5G0O - chains A and B; structure by X-ray diffraction, 1.85 A resolution.

[Chain A (and B)]
Protein: Nitric oxide synthase, brain
From: Rattus norvegicus
Notes: EC 1.14.13.39; fragment: heme domain, residues 297-718; chain B of this document is another copy of the same molecule, construct and numbering; everything in this record applies to it too
Reference sequence: P29476 (NOS1_RAT); numbering as in UniProt (aligned over 297-718)
Chain sequence (422 residues; each row starts with the number of its first residue):
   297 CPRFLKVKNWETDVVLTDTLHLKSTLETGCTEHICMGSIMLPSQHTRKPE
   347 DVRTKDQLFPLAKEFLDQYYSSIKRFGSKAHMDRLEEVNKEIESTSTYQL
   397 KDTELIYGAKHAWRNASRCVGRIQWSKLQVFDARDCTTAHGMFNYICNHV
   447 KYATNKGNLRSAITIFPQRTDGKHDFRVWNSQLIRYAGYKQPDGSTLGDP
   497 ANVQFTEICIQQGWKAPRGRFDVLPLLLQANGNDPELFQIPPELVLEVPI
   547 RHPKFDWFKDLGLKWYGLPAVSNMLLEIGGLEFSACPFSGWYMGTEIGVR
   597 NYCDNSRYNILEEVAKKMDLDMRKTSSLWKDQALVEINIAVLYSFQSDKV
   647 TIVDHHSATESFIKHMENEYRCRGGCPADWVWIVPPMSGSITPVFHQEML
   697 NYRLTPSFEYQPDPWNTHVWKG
Disordered / not traced: 297-298, 339-349, 718 (chain B: 297-298, 339-347)
Sequence notes: engineered mutation Asn597 (Asp in P29476)
Ion coordination: Zn2+: Cys326, Cys331 (shared with Cys326(B), Cys331(B) of chain B); heme Fe near Cys415 (its only coordinating residue here)
Small-molecule neighbours:
  - tetrahydrobiopterin (H4B), molecule 1: Trp306, Trp676, Phe691, His692, Gln693, Glu694
  - tetrahydrobiopterin (H4B), molecule 2: Ser334, Met336, Arg596, Val677, Trp678
  - heme (HEM): Trp409, Ala412, Arg414, Cys415, Val416, Gly417, Leu424, Ser457, Met570, Phe584, Ser585, Gly586, Trp587, Met589, Glu592, Val649, Trp678, Phe704, Tyr706
  - W64 (4-methyl-6-(2-(5-(4-methylpiperazin-1-yl)pyridin-3-yl)ethyl)pyridin-2-amine): Gln478, Pro565, Val567, Asn569, Met570, Phe584, Ser585, Gly586, Trp587, Tyr588, Met589, Glu592, Tyr706
UniProt features mapped onto this chain:
  - binding site ((6R)-L-erythro-5,6,7,8-tetrahydrobiopterin): Ser334, Val677, Trp678, Phe691
  - binding site (heme b): Cys415, Tyr706
  - binding site (L-arginine): Gln478, Trp587, Tyr588, Glu592
  - mutagenesis: Tyr588 (Y588F: No decrease in nitric-oxide synthase activity; Y588H: 50% decrease of nitric-oxide synthase activity; Y588S: 30% decrease of nitric-oxide synthase activity)
What the authors report for this chain:
  - mutagenesis - D597N: decreased binding to W64
  - binding site for W64: Asn569
  - conformationally variable residues (side-chain flip): Gln478

[Chain A / chain B interface]
Residue-residue contacts (133):
  Leu301(A) with Ile330(B), hydrophobic
  Trp306(A) with Met336(B)
  Glu307(A) with Asn601(B), hydrogen bond; Ser602(B), hydrogen bond
  His317(A) with Ile330(B)
  Ser320(A) with His329(B)
  Thr321(A) with His329(B)
  Leu322(A) with Glu328(B)
  Glu323(A) with Glu328(B)
  Thr324(A) with Thr327(B), hydrogen bond (side chain-backbone); Glu328(B), hydrogen bond (backbone-backbone); His329(B); Ile330(B); Cys331(B)
  Cys326(A) with Cys326(B), hydrophobic; Thr327(B); Glu328(B), hydrogen bond (backbone-backbone); Cys331(B), hydrophobic
  Thr327(A) with Thr324(B), hydrogen bond (backbone-side chain); Cys326(B); Glu328(B)
  Glu328(A) with Glu323(B); Thr324(B), hydrogen bond (backbone-backbone); Cys326(B); Glu328(B)
  His329(A) with Ser320(B); Thr321(B); Thr324(B); Tyr698(B)
  Ile330(A) with Leu301(B), hydrophobic; Thr324(B); Leu696(B), hydrophobic; Asn697(B); Tyr698(B), hydrophobic
  Cys331(A) with Thr324(B); Cys326(B), hydrophobic; Cys331(B), hydrophobic; Leu696(B); Asn697(B), hydrogen bond (backbone-backbone)
  Met332(A) with Leu301(B), hydrophobic; Leu696(B), hydrophobic
  Gly333(A) with Cys331(B)
  Ser334(A) with Trp676(B); Glu694(B); Met695(B), hydrogen bond (side chain-backbone)
  Ile335(A) with Glu694(B); Met695(B)
  Met336(A) with Trp306(B); Glu694(B), hydrogen bond (backbone-side chain)
  Val595(A) with Ser686(B)
  Arg596(A) with Ser686(B); Phe691(B); His692(B)
  Asp600(A) with His692(B), salt bridge
  Asn601(A) with Glu307(B), hydrogen bond (backbone-side chain)
  Ser602(A) with Glu307(B), hydrogen bond
  Leu607(A) with Ile687(B), hydrophobic
  Lys620(A) with Gln642(B)
  Thr621(A) with Asp650(B), hydrogen bond; His652(B); Ser653(B), hydrogen bond
  Ser622(A) with Leu638(B); Gln642(B), hydrogen bond; Asp650(B)
  Ser623(A) with Ile635(B)
  Leu624(A) with Asn634(B); Ile635(B); Leu638(B), hydrophobic; His651(B)
  Lys626(A) with Ile687(B)
  Asp627(A) with Val631(B); His651(B), salt bridge; His652(B), salt bridge; Met683(B); Ser684(B), hydrogen bond
  Gln628(A) with Val631(B); Glu632(B), hydrogen bond; Ile635(B)
  Leu630(A) with Ile687(B), hydrophobic
  Val631(A) with Asp627(B); Gln628(B); Val631(B), hydrophobic
  Glu632(A) with Gln628(B), hydrogen bond
  Asn634(A) with Leu624(B)
  Ile635(A) with Ser623(B); Leu624(B); Gln628(B)
  Leu638(A) with Ser622(B); Leu624(B), hydrophobic
  Gln642(A) with Ser622(B), hydrogen bond
  Asp650(A) with Thr621(B), hydrogen bond; Ser622(B)
  His651(A) with Leu624(B); Asp627(B), salt bridge
  His652(A) with Thr621(B); Leu624(B); Asp627(B), salt bridge
  Trp676(A) with Ser334(B); Trp676(B), hydrophobic; Val677(B), hydrophobic
  Val677(A) with Trp676(B), hydrophobic
  Pro682(A) with Ser684(B); Gly685(B), hydrogen bond (backbone-backbone); Ser686(B), hydrogen bond (backbone-backbone)
  Met683(A) with Asp627(B); Ser684(B)
  Ser684(A) with Asp627(B), hydrogen bond; Pro682(B); Met683(B); Ser684(B)
  Gly685(A) with Pro682(B), hydrogen bond (backbone-backbone)
  Ser686(A) with Val595(B); Arg596(B); Pro682(B), hydrogen bond (backbone-backbone)
  Ile687(A) with Leu607(B), hydrophobic; Lys626(B); Asp627(B); Leu630(B), hydrophobic
  Phe691(A) with Arg596(B)
  His692(A) with Arg596(B); Asp600(B), salt bridge
  Glu694(A) with Ser334(B); Ile335(B); Met336(B), hydrogen bond (side chain-backbone)
  Met695(A) with Ser334(B), hydrogen bond (backbone-side chain)
  Leu696(A) with Ile330(B), hydrophobic; Cys331(B); Met332(B), hydrophobic; Ile335(B), hydrophobic
  Asn697(A) with Ile330(B); Cys331(B), hydrogen bond (backbone-backbone)
  Tyr698(A) with His329(B); Ile330(B), hydrophobic
Interface residues without a listed pair, chain A (64 interface residues in all): Lys302, Val303, Leu337, Cys599, Ser653
Interface residues without a listed pair, chain B (62 interface residues in all): Val303, His317, Leu322, Gly333, Leu337, Cys599

[In short]
64 residues of chain A face 62 of chain B across their interface; the contacts include 28 hydrogen bonds and 6
salt bridges. Among the polar pairs are Asp600(A)-His692(B), Asp627(A)-His651(B) and Asp627(A)-His652(B). The
paper reports a binding site for W64 at Asn569(A); D597N of chain A reduces binding to W64.
Both chains are Nitric oxide synthase, brain (Rattus norvegicus). Entry 5G0O (Structure of rat neuronal nitric
oxide synthase D597N mutant heme domain in complex with 4-METHYL-6-(2-(5-(4-METHYLPIPERAZIN-1-YL)
PYRIDIN-3-YL)ETHYL)PYRIDIN-2-AMINE) was determined by X-ray diffraction, deposited together with 5G0N and
5G0P.
